4ZDM - chain A; structure by X-ray diffraction, 1.50 A resolution.

# Chain A
Molecule: Glutamate receptor kainate-like protein
Organism: Pleurobrachia bachei
Chain sequence (261 residues; row label = number of the first residue in the row):
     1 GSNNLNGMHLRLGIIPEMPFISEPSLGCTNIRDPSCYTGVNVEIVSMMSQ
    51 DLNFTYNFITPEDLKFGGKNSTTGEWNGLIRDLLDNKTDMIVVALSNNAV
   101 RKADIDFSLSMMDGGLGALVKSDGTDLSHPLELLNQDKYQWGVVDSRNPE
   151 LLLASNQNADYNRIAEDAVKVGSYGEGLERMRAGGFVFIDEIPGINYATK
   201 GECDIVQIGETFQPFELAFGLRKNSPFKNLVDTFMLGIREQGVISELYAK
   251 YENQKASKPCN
Disordered / not traced: 1, 70-74, 256-261
Cystine bridges: Cys-28/Cys-36

# In short
Chain A is Glutamate receptor kainate-like protein (Pleurobrachia bachei); the structure, Pleurobrachia bachei
iGluR3 LBD Glycine Complex, was determined by X-ray diffraction (same publication as 4YKI, 4YKJ, 4YKK and
4YKP).
